PDB entry 1SXH | X-ray diffraction, 2.75 A resolution | chains A and D

[Chain A (and D)]
Name: Glucose-resistance amylase regulator
Organism: Bacillus megaterium
Notes: engineered mutation(s): residues 53-332; chain D of this document is another copy of the same molecule, construct and numbering; everything in this record applies to it too
UniProtKB: P46828 (CCPA_BACME); residue numbers follow UniProt; this construct covers 53-332
Amino-acid sequence (280 residues; each row starts with the number of its first residue):
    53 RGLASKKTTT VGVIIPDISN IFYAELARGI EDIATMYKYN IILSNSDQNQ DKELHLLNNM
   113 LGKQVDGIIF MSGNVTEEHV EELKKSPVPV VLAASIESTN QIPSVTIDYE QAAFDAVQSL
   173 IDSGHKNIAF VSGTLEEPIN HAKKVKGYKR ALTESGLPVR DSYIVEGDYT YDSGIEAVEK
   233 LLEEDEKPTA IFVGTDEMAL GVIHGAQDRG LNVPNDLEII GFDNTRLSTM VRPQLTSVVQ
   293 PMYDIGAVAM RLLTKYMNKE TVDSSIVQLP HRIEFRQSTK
Not modelled in the structure: 53-59
Construct notes: modified residue (88, 112, 123, 250, 282, 294, 302, 309)
Modified / non-standard residues: Mse-88, Mse-112, Mse-123, Mse-250, Mse-282, Mse-294, Mse-302, Mse-309 (selenomethionine; parent Met)

[Chain A / chain D interface]
Contacting residue pairs - 48 pairs, chain A then chain D:
  Ile-70(A) / Ile-70(D)  hydrophobic
  Ser-71(A) / Arg-278(D)
  Ile-73(A) / Ile-73(D)  hydrophobic
  Ala-76(A) / Ile-70(D)
  Glu-77(A) / Ser-71(D)  hydrogen bond
  Arg-80(A) / Pro-68(D)
  Arg-80(A) / Asp-69(D)  salt bridge
  Arg-80(A) / Ile-70(D)
  Arg-80(A) / Asn-97(D)
  Arg-80(A) / Asp-99(D)  salt bridge
  Glu-83(A) / Ser-96(D)
  Glu-83(A) / Asn-97(D)  hydrogen bond (side chain-backbone)
  Asp-84(A) / Asp-99(D)
  Thr-87(A) / Lys-104(D)
  Asn-92(A) / Asn-111(D)
  Asn-92(A) / Lys-115(D)
  Ile-93(A) / Leu-95(D)
  Ile-94(A) / Lys-115(D)
  Leu-95(A) / Ile-70(D)  hydrophobic
  Leu-95(A) / Ile-93(D)
  Leu-95(A) / Leu-95(D)
  Ser-96(A) / Ile-93(D)
  Asn-97(A) / Glu-83(D)
  Lys-104(A) / Glu-83(D)  salt bridge
  Lys-115(A) / Asn-92(D)
  Tyr-223(A) / Thr-281(D)  hydrogen bond (side chain-backbone)
  Tyr-223(A) / Mse-282(D)  hydrophobic
  Tyr-223(A) / Arg-284(D)  hydrogen bond
  Ile-227(A) / Arg-284(D)
  Glu-249(A) / Arg-278(D)  salt bridge
  Glu-249(A) / Mse-282(D)
  His-256(A) / Mse-282(D)
  His-256(A) / Val-283(D)
  His-256(A) / Arg-284(D)
  Asp-260(A) / Arg-284(D)  salt bridge
  Arg-278(A) / Ser-71(D)  hydrogen bond
  Arg-278(A) / Glu-249(D)  salt bridge
  Leu-279(A) / Leu-279(D)  hydrophobic
  Thr-281(A) / Tyr-223(D)
  Mse-282(A) / Tyr-223(D)  hydrophobic
  Mse-282(A) / Glu-249(D)
  Mse-282(A) / Leu-252(D)  hydrophobic
  Mse-282(A) / His-256(D)  hydrogen bond (backbone-side chain)
  Mse-282(A) / Leu-279(D)  hydrophobic
  Val-283(A) / His-256(D)
  Arg-284(A) / Tyr-223(D)  hydrogen bond
  Arg-284(A) / His-256(D)
  Arg-284(A) / Asp-260(D)  salt bridge
Also at the interface, not in a pair above, chain A (30 interface residues in all): Asn-111, Leu-252
Also at the interface, not in a pair above, chain D (29 interface residues in all): Ala-76, Ile-94, Ile-227

[Summary]
30 residues of chain A and 29 residues of chain D are in contact; the contacts include 7 hydrogen bonds and 7
salt bridges. Among the polar pairs are Arg-80(A)/Asp-69(D), Arg-80(A)/Asp-99(D) and Lys-104(A)/Glu-83(D).
Both chains are Glucose-resistance amylase regulator (Bacillus megaterium). Entry 1SXH (apo structure of B.
megaterium transcription regulator) was determined by X-ray diffraction, deposited together with 1SXG and
1SXI.
